4WFG - chains F and G of the 6 polymer chains in the assembly; structure by X-ray diffraction, 3.00 A resolution.

# Chain F
Name: Anti-traak antibody 13E9 fab fragment light chain
From: Mus musculus
Notes: antibody fragment or engineered binder
Chain sequence (211 residues; each row starts with the number of its first residue):
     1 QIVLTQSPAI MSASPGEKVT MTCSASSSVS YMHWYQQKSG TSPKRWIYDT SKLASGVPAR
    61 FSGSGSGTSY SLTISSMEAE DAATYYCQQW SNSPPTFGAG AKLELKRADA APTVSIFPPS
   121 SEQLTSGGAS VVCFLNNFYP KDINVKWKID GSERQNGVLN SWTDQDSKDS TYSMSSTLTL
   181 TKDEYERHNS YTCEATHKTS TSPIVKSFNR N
Cystine bridges: Cys-23/Cys-87, Cys-133/Cys-193

# Chain G
Name: Anti-traak antibody 13E9 fab fragment heavy chain
From: Mus musculus
Notes: antibody fragment or engineered binder
Chain sequence (217 residues; numbered 1 to 217; the number before each row is that of its first residue):
     1 EVQLQQSGPE LVKPGASMKT SCKVSGYSFT GYIMNWVKQR HGKNLEWIGL INPNTGYTTY
    61 NQKFKGKATL TVDKSSSTAY MELLSLTSED SAIYYCTRGN YVFDYWGQGT TLTVSSAKTT
   121 PPSVYPLAPG SAAQTNSMVT LGCLVKGYFP EPVTVTWNSG SLSSGVHTFP AVLQSDLYTL
   181 SSSVTVPSSS WPSETVTCNV AHPASSTKVD KKIVPRD
Disordered / not traced: 130-135, 217
Cystine bridges: Cys-22/Cys-96, Cys-143/Cys-198
Bound ions: Ca2+: Glu-10, Lys-19 (shared with 1 residue of chain E)

# Interface between chain F and chain G
Pairs across the interface (74; chain F residue first):
  His-33(F) / Tyr-101(G)  hydrogen bond (side chain-backbone)
  His-33(F) / Val-102(G)
  Tyr-35(F) / Val-102(G)
  Tyr-35(F) / Phe-103(G)  hydrogen bond (side chain-backbone)
  Tyr-35(F) / Trp-106(G)
  Gln-37(F) / Gln-39(G)  hydrogen bond
  Gln-37(F) / Tyr-95(G)  hydrogen bond
  Thr-41(F) / Tyr-95(G)
  Ser-42(F) / Tyr-95(G)
  Ser-42(F) / Gly-107(G)  hydrogen bond (side chain-backbone)
  Ser-42(F) / Gln-108(G)  hydrogen bond (side chain-backbone)
  Ser-42(F) / Gly-109(G)
  Pro-43(F) / Tyr-95(G)
  Pro-43(F) / Trp-106(G)
  Arg-45(F) / Val-102(G)
  Arg-45(F) / Phe-103(G)
  Arg-45(F) / Asp-104(G)
  Tyr-48(F) / Val-102(G)  hydrophobic
  Asp-49(F) / Tyr-101(G)
  Tyr-86(F) / Gln-39(G)  hydrogen bond
  Tyr-86(F) / Lys-43(G)
  Tyr-86(F) / Leu-45(G)  hydrophobic
  Gln-88(F) / Tyr-101(G)  hydrogen bond (side chain-backbone)
  Gln-88(F) / Val-102(G)
  Gln-88(F) / Phe-103(G)
  Trp-90(F) / Asn-35(G)
  Trp-90(F) / Leu-50(G)  hydrophobic
  Trp-90(F) / Gly-99(G)
  Trp-90(F) / Asn-100(G)
  Trp-90(F) / Tyr-101(G)
  Trp-90(F) / Phe-103(G)  hydrophobic
  Pro-94(F) / Trp-47(G)  hydrophobic
  Pro-95(F) / Trp-47(G)  hydrophobic
  Phe-97(F) / Leu-45(G)
  Phe-97(F) / Phe-103(G)  hydrophobic
  Ser-115(F) / Thr-140(G)
  Phe-117(F) / Leu-127(G)
  Phe-117(F) / Ala-128(G)
  Phe-117(F) / Pro-129(G)
  Phe-117(F) / Thr-140(G)
  Pro-118(F) / Ala-128(G)
  Pro-118(F) / Pro-129(G)
  Pro-119(F) / Arg-216(G)  hydrogen bond (backbone-side chain)
  Ser-120(F) / Tyr-125(G)
  Ser-120(F) / Pro-126(G)
  Ser-120(F) / Arg-216(G)
  Ser-121(F) / Arg-216(G)
  Glu-122(F) / Pro-126(G)
  Glu-122(F) / Lys-211(G)  salt bridge
  Gln-123(F) / Tyr-125(G)
  Ser-126(F) / Tyr-125(G)
  Ser-130(F) / Lys-146(G)
  Phe-134(F) / Leu-127(G)  hydrophobic
  Phe-134(F) / Leu-141(G)
  Phe-134(F) / Ser-181(G)
  Phe-134(F) / Ser-182(G)
  Phe-134(F) / Ser-183(G)
  Asn-136(F) / His-167(G)  hydrogen bond
  Asn-136(F) / Phe-169(G)
  Asn-136(F) / Ser-183(G)  hydrogen bond
  Asn-137(F) / His-167(G)  hydrogen bond
  Leu-159(F) / Gln-174(G)
  Asn-160(F) / Val-172(G)
  Ser-161(F) / Phe-169(G)
  Ser-161(F) / Pro-170(G)  hydrogen bond (side chain-backbone)
  Ser-161(F) / Val-172(G)
  Trp-162(F) / Pro-170(G)
  Thr-163(F) / Phe-169(G)
  Ser-173(F) / His-167(G)
  Ser-173(F) / Phe-169(G)
  Met-174(F) / Phe-169(G)
  Ser-175(F) / Phe-169(G)
  Thr-179(F) / Lys-146(G)
  Thr-179(F) / Gln-174(G)  hydrogen bond
Other interface residues (no listed pair), chain F (39 interface residues in all): Ala-99, Val-132
Other interface residues (no listed pair), chain G (42 interface residues in all): Val-37, Asn-44, Glu-46, Gly-142, Leu-144, Thr-168, Leu-173

# Summary
The interface between chain F and chain G involves 39 residues on one side and 42 on the other; the contacts
include 14 hydrogen bonds and 1 salt bridge. Among the polar pairs are Glu-122(F)/Lys-211(G),
His-33(F)/Tyr-101(G) and Tyr-35(F)/Phe-103(G).
Here chain F is Anti-traak antibody 13E9 fab fragment light chain and chain G is Anti-traak antibody 13E9 fab
fragment heavy chain, both from Mus musculus. Entry 4WFG (Human TRAAK K+ channel in a Tl+ bound conductive
conformation) was determined by X-ray diffraction together with 4WFE, 4WFF and 4WFH from the same study.
